PDB entry 2XRX | X-ray diffraction, 2.42 A resolution | chains A and F of the 6 polymer chains in the assembly

# Chain A
Molecule: Biphenyl dioxygenase subunit alpha
Organism: Burkholderia xenovorans
Notes: EC 1.14.12.18
UniProt: P37333 (BPHA_BURXL); residues 1-459 here = UniProt positions 1-459
Amino-acid sequence (459 residues; numbered 1 to 459; the number before each row is that of its first residue):
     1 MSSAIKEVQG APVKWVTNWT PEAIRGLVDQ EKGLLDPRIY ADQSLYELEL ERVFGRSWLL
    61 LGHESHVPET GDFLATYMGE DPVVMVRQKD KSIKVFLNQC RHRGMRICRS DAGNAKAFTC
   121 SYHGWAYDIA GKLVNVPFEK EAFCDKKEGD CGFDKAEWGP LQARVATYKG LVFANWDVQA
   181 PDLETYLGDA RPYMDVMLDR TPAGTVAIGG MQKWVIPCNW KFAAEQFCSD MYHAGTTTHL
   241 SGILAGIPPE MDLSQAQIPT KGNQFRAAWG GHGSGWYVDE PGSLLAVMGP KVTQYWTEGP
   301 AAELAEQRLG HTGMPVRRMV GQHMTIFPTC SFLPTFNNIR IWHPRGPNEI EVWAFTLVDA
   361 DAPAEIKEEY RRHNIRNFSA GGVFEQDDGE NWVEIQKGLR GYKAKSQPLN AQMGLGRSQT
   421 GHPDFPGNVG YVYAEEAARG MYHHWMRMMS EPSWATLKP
Unresolved in the structure: 1-17, 143-152
Ion coordination: 2Fe-2S cluster Fe: Cys100, His102, Cys120, His123; Fe2+: His233, His239, Asp388
Ligand contacts:
  - biphenyl (BNL): Gln226, Phe227, Asp230, Met231, His233, Ala234, His239, Val287, Gly321, His323, Leu333, Phe336, Phe384
  - 2Fe-2S cluster (FES): Cys100, His102, Arg103, Gly104, Met105, Cys120, Tyr122, His123, Gly124, Trp125
Swiss-Prot annotation at these positions:
  - binding site ([2Fe-2S] cluster): Cys100, His102, Cys120, His123
  - binding site (Fe cation): His233, His239
From the paper describing this entry:
  - Fe2+ coordination: His233, His239
  - binding site for biphenyl: Gln226, Phe227, Asp230, Met231, His233, Ala234, His239, Val287, Gly321, His323, Leu333, Phe336, Phe378, Phe384
  - specificity-determining residues: Phe336
  - mutagenesis - T335A, T335A/F336M: increased catalytic activity on 2,6-dichlorobiphenyl
  - mutagenesis - T335A, F336M: unchanged catalytic activity on 2,2'-dichlorobiphenyl

# Chain F
Molecule: Biphenyl dioxygenase subunit beta
Organism: Burkholderia xenovorans
Notes: EC 1.14.12.18
UniProt: P37334 (BPHE_BURXL); residues 1-188 here = UniProt positions 1-188
Amino-acid sequence (188 residues; row label = number of the first residue in the row):
     1 MTNPSPHFFK TFEWPSKAAG LELQNEIEQF YYREAQLLDH RAYEAWFALL DKDIHYFMPL
    61 RTNRMIREGE LEYSGDQDLA HFDETHETMY GRIRKVTSDV GWAENPPSRT RHLVSNVIVK
   121 ETATPDTFEV NSAFILYRNR LERQVDIFAG ERRDVLRRAD NNLGFSIAKR TILLDASTLL
   181 SNNLSMFF
Unresolved in the structure: 1-7

# Chain A / chain F interface
Contacting residue pairs - 11 pairs, chain A then chain F:
  Tyr77(A) - Glu142(F)  hydrogen bond
  Arg106(A) - Glu142(F)  salt bridge
  Arg109(A) - Trp102(F)  hydrogen bond (side chain-backbone)
  Arg109(A) - Asn105(F)  hydrogen bond (side chain-backbone)
  Arg109(A) - Pro106(F)
  Ser121(A) - Trp102(F)
  Val215(A) - Arg143(F)
  Arg345(A) - Arg143(F)
  Glu349(A) - Arg143(F)  salt bridge
  Glu351(A) - Arg143(F)  salt bridge
  Trp353(A) - Glu142(F)
Interface residues without a listed pair, chain A (10 interface residues in all): Ser110
Interface residues without a listed pair, chain F (6 interface residues in all): Arg140

# Overview
Chain A and chain F form an interface of 10 and 6 residues respectively, with 3 hydrogen bonds and 3 salt
bridges. Among the polar pairs are Arg106(A)-Glu142(F), Glu349(A)-Arg143(F) and Glu351(A)-Arg143(F). From the
paper: a binding site for biphenyl at Gln226(A), Phe227(A) and Asp230(A) among others; T335A and T335A/F336M
of chain A increase catalytic activity on 2,6-dichlorobiphenyl.
Chain A is Biphenyl dioxygenase subunit alpha and chain F is Biphenyl dioxygenase subunit beta, both from
Burkholderia xenovorans; the structure, Crystal structure of biphenyl dioxygenase in complex with biphenyl
from burkholderia xenovorans LB400, was determined by X-ray diffraction (same publication as 2XR8, 2XSH and
2XSO).
